6KC4 - chains A and B; structure by X-ray diffraction, 1.37 A resolution.

[Chain A]
Name: Tyrosine-protein kinase Fer
Source organism: Homo sapiens
Notes: EC 2.7.10.2
UniProtKB: P16591 (FER_HUMAN); residue numbers follow UniProt; this construct covers 453-552
Sequence (102 residues; row label = number of the first residue in the row):
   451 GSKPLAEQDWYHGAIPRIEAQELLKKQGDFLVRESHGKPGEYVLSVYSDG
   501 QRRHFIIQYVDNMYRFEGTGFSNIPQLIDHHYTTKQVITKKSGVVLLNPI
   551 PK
Unresolved in the structure: 451
Construct notes: expression tag (451-452)
UniProt features mapped onto this chain:
  - natural variant: Trp-460 (W460C: In a lung small cell carcinoma sample)
  - mutagenesis: Arg-483 (R483Q: Abolishes kinase activity. Abolishes location at microtubules)

[Chain B]
Name: phosphopeptide (EDpYENVD)
Sequence (7 residues; numbered 1 to 7; the number before each row is that of its first residue):
     1 DEYENVD
Unresolved in the structure: 7
Modified positions: Tyr-3 (O-phosphotyrosine; PTR)

[Interface between chain A and chain B]
Contacting residue pairs (20; chain A residue first):
  Arg-467(A) with Asp-1(B), salt bridge; Glu-2(B), hydrogen bond (side chain-backbone); Tyr-3(B)
  Arg-483(A) with Tyr-3(B)
  Ser-485(A) with Tyr-3(B)
  His-486(A) with Tyr-3(B)
  Gly-487(A) with Tyr-3(B)
  Lys-488(A) with Tyr-3(B); Val-6(B)
  Val-493(A) with Tyr-3(B)
  Arg-503(A) with Glu-4(B), salt bridge
  His-504(A) with Tyr-3(B); Glu-4(B), hydrogen bond (backbone-backbone)
  Phe-505(A) with Glu-4(B); Asn-5(B)
  Ile-506(A) with Tyr-3(B); Asn-5(B), hydrogen bond (backbone-side chain); Val-6(B), hydrophobic
  Gln-508(A) with Asn-5(B); Val-6(B)
Other interface residues (no listed pair), chain A (13 interface residues in all): Phe-516

[Overview]
Chain A and chain B form an interface of 13 and 6 residues respectively, with 3 hydrogen bonds and 2 salt
bridges. Polar contacts include Arg-467(A)/Asp-1(B), Arg-503(A)/Glu-4(B) and Arg-467(A)/Glu-2(B). From
UniProt: one mutagenesis site on chain A.
Here chain A is Tyrosine-protein kinase Fer (Homo sapiens) and chain B is phosphopeptide (EDpYENVD). Entry
6KC4 (Crystal structure of human Fer SH2 domain bound to a phosphopeptide (DEpYENVD)) was determined by X-ray
diffraction.
